8V5R - chains A and C of the 5 polymer chains in the assembly; structure by electron microscopy, 3.00 A resolution.

# Chain A
Molecule: DNA polymerase subunit gamma-1
Source organism: Homo sapiens
UniProtKB: P54098 (DPOG1_HUMAN); residue numbers follow UniProt; this construct covers 26-1239
Sequence (1229 residues; numbered 11 to 1239; the number before each row is that of its first residue):
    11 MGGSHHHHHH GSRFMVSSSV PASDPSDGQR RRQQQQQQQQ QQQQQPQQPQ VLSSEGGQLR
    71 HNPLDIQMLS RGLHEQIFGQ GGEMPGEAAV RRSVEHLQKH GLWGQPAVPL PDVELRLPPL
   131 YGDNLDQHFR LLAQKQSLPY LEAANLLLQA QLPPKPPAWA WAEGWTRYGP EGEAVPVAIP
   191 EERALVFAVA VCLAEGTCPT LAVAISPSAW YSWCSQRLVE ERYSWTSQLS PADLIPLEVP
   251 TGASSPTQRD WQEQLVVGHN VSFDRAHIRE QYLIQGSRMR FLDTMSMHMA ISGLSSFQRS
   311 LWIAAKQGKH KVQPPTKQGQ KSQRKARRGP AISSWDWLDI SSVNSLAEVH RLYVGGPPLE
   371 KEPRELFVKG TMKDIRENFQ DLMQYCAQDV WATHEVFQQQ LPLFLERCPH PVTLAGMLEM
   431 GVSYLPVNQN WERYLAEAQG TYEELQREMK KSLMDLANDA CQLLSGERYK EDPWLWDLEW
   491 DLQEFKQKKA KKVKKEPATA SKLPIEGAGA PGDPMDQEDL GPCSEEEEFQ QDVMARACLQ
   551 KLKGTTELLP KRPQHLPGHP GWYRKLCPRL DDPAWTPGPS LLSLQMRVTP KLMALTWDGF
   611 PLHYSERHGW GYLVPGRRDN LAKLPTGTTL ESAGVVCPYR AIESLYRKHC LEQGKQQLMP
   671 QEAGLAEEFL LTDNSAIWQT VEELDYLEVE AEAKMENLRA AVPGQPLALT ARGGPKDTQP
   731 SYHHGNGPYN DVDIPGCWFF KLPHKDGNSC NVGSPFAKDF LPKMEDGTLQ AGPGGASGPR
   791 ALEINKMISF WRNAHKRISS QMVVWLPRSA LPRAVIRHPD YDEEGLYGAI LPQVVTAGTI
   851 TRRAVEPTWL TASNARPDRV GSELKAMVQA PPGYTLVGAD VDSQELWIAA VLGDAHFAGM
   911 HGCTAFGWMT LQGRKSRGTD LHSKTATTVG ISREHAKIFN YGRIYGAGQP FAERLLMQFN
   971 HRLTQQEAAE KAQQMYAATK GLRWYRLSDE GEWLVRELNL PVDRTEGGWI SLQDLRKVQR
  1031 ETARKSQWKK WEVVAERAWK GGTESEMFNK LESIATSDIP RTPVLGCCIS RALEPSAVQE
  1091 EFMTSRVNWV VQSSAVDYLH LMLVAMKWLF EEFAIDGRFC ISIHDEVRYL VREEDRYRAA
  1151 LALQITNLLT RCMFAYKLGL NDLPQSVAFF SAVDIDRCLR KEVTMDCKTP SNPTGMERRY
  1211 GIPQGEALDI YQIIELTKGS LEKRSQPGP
Unresolved in the structure: 11-66, 252-259, 319-341, 499-527, 628-732, 783-786, 993-1048, 1236-1239
Construct notes: initiating methionine (11); expression tag (12-25); engineered mutation Ala198 (Asp in P54098), Ala200 (Glu in P54098)
Ion coordination: Mg2+: Val891, Asp1135 (together with 2',3'-dideoxy-thymidine-5'-triphosphate)
Ligand contacts: 2',3'-dideoxy-thymidine-5'-triphosphate (D3T): Arg853, Asp890, Val891, Asp892, Ser893, Gln894, Glu895, Lys925, His932, Arg943, Lys947, Ile948, Tyr951, Tyr955, Asp1135

# Chain C
Molecule: DNA polymerase subunit gamma-2, mitochondrial
Source organism: Homo sapiens
UniProtKB: Q9UHN1 (DPOG2_HUMAN); residues 26-485 here = UniProt positions 26-485
Sequence (474 residues; row label = number of the first residue in the row):
    12 MASRGSHHHH HHGADAGQPE LLTERSSPKG GHVKSHAELE GNGEHPEAPG SGEGSEALLE
    72 ICQRRHFLSG SKQQLSRDSL LSGCHPGFGP LGVELRKNLA AEWWTSVVVF REQVFPVDAL
   132 HHKPGPLLPG DSAFRLVSAE TLREILQDKE LSKEQLVAFL ENVLKTSGKL RENLLHGALE
   192 HYVNCLDLVN KRLPYGLAQI GVCFHPVFDT KQIRNGVKSI GEKTEASLVW FTPPRTSNQW
   252 LDFWLRHRLQ WWRKFAMSPS NFSSSDCQDE EGRKGNKLYY NFPWGKELIE TLWNLGDHEL
   312 LHMYPGNVSK LHGRDGRKNV VPCVLSVNGD LDRGMLAYLY DSFQLTENSF TRKKNLHRKV
   372 LKLHPCLAPI KVALDVGRGP TLELRQVCQG LFNELLENGI SVWPGYLETM QSSLEQLYSK
   432 YDEMSILFTV LVTETTLENG LIHLRSRDTT MKEMMHISKL KDFLIKYISS AKNV
Unresolved in the structure: 12-62, 142-144, 221-228, 355-368
Construct notes: initiating methionine (12); expression tag (13-25)

# How chain A and chain C interact
Pairs across the interface (29; chain A residue first):
  Arg232(A) - Leu448(C)
  Arg232(A) - Glu449(C)
  Tyr233(A) - Thr447(C)
  Tyr233(A) - Leu448(C)  hydrogen bond (backbone-backbone)
  Tyr233(A) - Glu449(C)  hydrogen bond (backbone-backbone)
  Tyr233(A) - Asn450(C)
  Tyr233(A) - Gly451(C)
  Tyr233(A) - Ile468(C)
  Ser234(A) - Glu394(C)
  Ser234(A) - Leu448(C)  hydrogen bond (backbone-backbone)
  Trp235(A) - Glu394(C)
  Thr236(A) - Glu394(C)
  Ser237(A) - Glu394(C)
  Ser237(A) - Gln397(C)  hydrogen bond
  Gln238(A) - Leu393(C)
  Glu528(A) - Gly327(C)
  Glu528(A) - Arg328(C)
  Asp529(A) - Arg246(C)  salt bridge
  Asp529(A) - Gly327(C)
  Leu530(A) - Pro205(C)
  Leu530(A) - Pro244(C)
  Leu530(A) - Arg246(C)
  Leu530(A) - Thr247(C)
  Leu530(A) - Trp251(C)
  Pro532(A) - Gln250(C)
  Pro532(A) - Trp251(C)  hydrophobic
  Pro532(A) - Phe254(C)  hydrophobic
  Cys533(A) - Arg257(C)
  Glu535(A) - Arg257(C)  salt bridge
Also at the interface, not in a pair above, chain A (15 interface residues in all): Glu231, Gly531
Also at the interface, not in a pair above, chain C (22 interface residues in all): Asp326, Val398, His467

# Summary
15 residues of chain A face 22 of chain C across their interface, with 4 hydrogen bonds and 2 salt bridges.
Polar contacts include Asp529(A)-Arg246(C), Glu535(A)-Arg257(C) and Ser237(A)-Gln397(C). Bound to chain A:
2',3'-dideoxy-thymidine-5'-triphosphate. The Mg2+ site is built by Val891(A) and Asp1135(A).
Here chain A is DNA polymerase subunit gamma-1 and chain C is DNA polymerase subunit gamma-2, mitochondrial,
both from Homo sapiens. Entry 8V5R (Active conformation of DNA polymerase gamma bound to DNA) was determined
by electron microscopy, deposited together with 8V54, 8V55 and 8V5D.
